7XVA - chains A and B; structure by X-ray diffraction, 1.86 A resolution.

Chain A:
Molecule: Nuclear receptor subfamily 2 group C member 2
Source organism: Homo sapiens
Reference sequence: P49116 (NR2C2_HUMAN); residue numbers follow UniProt; this construct covers 341-596
Chain sequence (256 residues; numbered 341 to 596; the number before each row is that of its first residue):
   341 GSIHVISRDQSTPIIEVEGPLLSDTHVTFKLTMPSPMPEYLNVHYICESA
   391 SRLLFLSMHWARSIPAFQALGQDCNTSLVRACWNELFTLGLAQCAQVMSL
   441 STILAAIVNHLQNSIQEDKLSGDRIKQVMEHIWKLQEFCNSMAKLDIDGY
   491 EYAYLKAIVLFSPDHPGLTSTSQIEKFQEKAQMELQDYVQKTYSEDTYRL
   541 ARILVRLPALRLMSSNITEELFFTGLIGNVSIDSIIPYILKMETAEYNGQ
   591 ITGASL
Not modelled in the structure: 341-357, 455-463, 567-568, 596
UniProt features mapped onto this chain:
  - mutagenesis: Ile576 (I576N: Reduces interaction with JAZF1)
From the paper describing this entry:
  - disease-associated variants - R392C: abolished binding to Juxtaposed with another zinc finger protein 1 (chain B)

Chain B:
Molecule: Juxtaposed with another zinc finger protein 1
Source organism: Homo sapiens
Reference sequence: C9JGY8 (C9JGY8_HUMAN); residues 51-75 here correspond to UniProt positions 27-51 (UniProt number = residue number - 24)
Chain sequence (25 residues; row label = number of the first residue in the row):
    51 QQPTYVALSYINRFMTDAARREQES
Not modelled in the structure: 74-75
From the paper describing this entry:
  - disease-associated variants - F64I: decreased binding to Nuclear receptor subfamily 2 group C member 2 (chain A)
  - disease-associated variants - F64I: decreased signaling with Nuclear receptor subfamily 2 group C member 2 (chain A)
  - mutagenesis - F64S: decreased signaling with Nuclear receptor subfamily 2 group C member 2 (chain A)

Chain A / chain B interface:
Contacting residue pairs (41; chain A residue first):
  Pro374(A) with Gln52(B); Pro53(B)
  Ser375(A) with Gln51(B); Pro53(B)
  Asn382(A) with Tyr55(B), hydrogen bond
  His384(A) with Tyr55(B); Leu58(B)
  Cys387(A) with Leu58(B), hydrophobic
  Glu388(A) with Thr54(B); Tyr55(B); Val56(B), hydrogen bond (side chain-backbone); Ala57(B), hydrogen bond (side chain-backbone); Leu58(B), hydrogen bond (side chain-backbone)
  Ser391(A) with Ala57(B); Leu58(B); Ile61(B)
  Arg392(A) with Thr54(B), hydrogen bond (side chain-backbone); Ala57(B)
  Phe395(A) with Ala57(B); Tyr60(B), hydrophobic; Ile61(B), hydrophobic; Phe64(B), hydrophobic
  Leu566(A) with Leu58(B), hydrophobic
  Asn569(A) with Met65(B)
  Val570(A) with Ile61(B), hydrophobic; Met65(B), hydrophobic
  Ile575(A) with Ile61(B), hydrophobic; Phe64(B), hydrophobic
  Tyr578(A) with Phe64(B), hydrophobic; Asp67(B), hydrogen bond; Ala68(B), hydrogen bond (side chain-backbone)
  Ile579(A) with Phe64(B), hydrophobic
  Met582(A) with Tyr60(B), hydrophobic
  Glu586(A) with Tyr60(B)
  Tyr587(A) with Val56(B), hydrophobic; Tyr60(B)
  Gln590(A) with Val56(B); Tyr60(B), hydrogen bond
  Ile591(A) with Val56(B), hydrophobic
  Ser595(A) with Gln51(B); Gln52(B)
Interface residues without a listed pair, chain A (24 interface residues in all): Pro376, Tyr385, Ala594
Interface residues without a listed pair, chain B (15 interface residues in all): Arg71
Interface features reported in the paper:
  - specific contacts: Pro374(A)-Thr54(B) (water-mediated contact), Arg392(A)-Thr54(B) (water-mediated contact), Tyr578(A)-Asp67(B) (hydrogen bond), Val56(B)-Glu388(A) (hydrogen bond), Ala57(B)-Glu388(A) (hydrogen bond), Leu58(B)-Glu388(A) (hydrogen bond)
  - interface residues, chain A: Pro374(A), Glu388(A), Arg392(A), Gln590(A), Ser595(A)
  - interface residues, chain B: Gln52(B), Thr54(B), Tyr60(B)

In short:
Chain A and chain B form an interface of 24 and 15 residues respectively; the contacts include 8 hydrogen
bonds. Polar contacts include Asn382(A)-Tyr55(B), Glu388(A)-Val56(B) and Glu388(A)-Ala57(B). The paper
describes water-mediated contacts between Pro374(A) and Thr54(B) and Arg392(A) and Thr54(B); hydrogen bonds
between Tyr578(A) and Asp67(B), Val56(B) and Glu388(A) and Ala57(B) and Glu388(A) among others. From the
paper: F64I and F64S of chain B reduce signaling with Nuclear receptor subfamily 2 group C member 2 (chain A);
interface residues Pro374(A), Glu388(A) and Gln52(B) among others.
Chain A is Nuclear receptor subfamily 2 group C member 2 and chain B is Juxtaposed with another zinc finger
protein 1, both from Homo sapiens; the structure, Crystal structure of the Human TR4 Ligand Binding Domain in
complex with the JAZF1 corepressor fragment, was determined by X-ray diffraction (same publication as 7XV6,
7XV8 and 7XV9).
